5KST - chains A and C of the 4 polymer chains in the assembly; structure by X-ray diffraction, 2.76 A resolution.

== Chain A (and C) ==
Name: 5'-nucleotidase SurE
Source organism: Xylella fastidiosa (strain 9a5c)
Notes: EC 3.1.3.5; chain C of this document is another copy of the same molecule, construct and numbering; everything in this record applies to it too
UniProtKB: Q9PF20 (SURE_XYLFA); residues 1-262 here = UniProt positions 1-262
Sequence (270 residues; numbered 1 to 270; the number before each row is that of its first residue):
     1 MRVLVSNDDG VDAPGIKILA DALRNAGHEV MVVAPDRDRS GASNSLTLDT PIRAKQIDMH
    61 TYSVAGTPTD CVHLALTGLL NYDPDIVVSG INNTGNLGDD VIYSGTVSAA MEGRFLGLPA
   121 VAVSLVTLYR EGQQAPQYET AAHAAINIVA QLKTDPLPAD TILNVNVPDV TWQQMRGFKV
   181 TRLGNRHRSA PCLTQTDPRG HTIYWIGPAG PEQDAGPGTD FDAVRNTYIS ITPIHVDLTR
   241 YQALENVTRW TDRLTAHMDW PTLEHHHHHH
Unresolved in the structure: 130-131, 260-270 (chain C: 131-133, 258-270)
Sequence notes: expression tag (263-270)
Metal / ion sites: Mn2+: Asp8, Asp9, Ser40, Asn92 (together with phosphate ion)
Curated features (UniProtKB/Swiss-Prot):
  - binding site (a divalent metal cation): Asp8, Asp9, Ser40, Asn92

== How chain A and chain C interact ==
Pairs across the interface (11):
  Arg37(A) - Asp38(C)  salt bridge
  Arg37(A) - Ser40(C)  hydrogen bond (side chain-backbone)
  Asp38(A) - Arg37(C)
  Ser40(A) - Arg37(C)
  Gly41(A) - Arg37(C)
  Leu48(A) - Arg199(C)  hydrogen bond (backbone-side chain)
  Pro51(A) - Trp205(C)  hydrophobic
  Tyr129(A) - Lys55(C)
  Arg199(A) - Leu48(C)
  Arg199(A) - Asp49(C)  salt bridge
  Trp205(A) - Pro51(C)  hydrophobic
Also at the interface, not in a pair above, chain A (11 interface residues in all): Asp49, Arg53
Also at the interface, not in a pair above, chain C (12 interface residues in all): Arg39, Gln56, Asp197

== In short ==
The interface between chain A and chain C involves 11 residues on one side and 12 on the other, with 2
hydrogen bonds and 2 salt bridges. Polar contacts include Arg37(A)-Asp38(C), Arg199(A)-Asp49(C) and
Arg37(A)-Ser40(C).
Both chains are 5'-nucleotidase SurE (Xylella fastidiosa (strain 9a5c)). Entry 5KST (Stationary phase Survival
protein E (SurE) from Xylella fastidiosa- XfSurE-TSAmp (Tetramer Smaller - crystallization with 3'AMP)) was
determined by X-ray diffraction (same publication as 5KSQ, 5KSR and 5KSS).
